Entry 7CUN (electron microscopy, 3.50 A resolution); this record covers chains A and B of the 12 polymer chains in the assembly.

Chain A:
Protein: Integrator complex subunit 1
Source organism: Homo sapiens
UniProt: Q8N201 (INT1_HUMAN); residues 1-2190 here = UniProt positions 1-2190
Sequence (2190 residues; row label = number of the first residue in the row):
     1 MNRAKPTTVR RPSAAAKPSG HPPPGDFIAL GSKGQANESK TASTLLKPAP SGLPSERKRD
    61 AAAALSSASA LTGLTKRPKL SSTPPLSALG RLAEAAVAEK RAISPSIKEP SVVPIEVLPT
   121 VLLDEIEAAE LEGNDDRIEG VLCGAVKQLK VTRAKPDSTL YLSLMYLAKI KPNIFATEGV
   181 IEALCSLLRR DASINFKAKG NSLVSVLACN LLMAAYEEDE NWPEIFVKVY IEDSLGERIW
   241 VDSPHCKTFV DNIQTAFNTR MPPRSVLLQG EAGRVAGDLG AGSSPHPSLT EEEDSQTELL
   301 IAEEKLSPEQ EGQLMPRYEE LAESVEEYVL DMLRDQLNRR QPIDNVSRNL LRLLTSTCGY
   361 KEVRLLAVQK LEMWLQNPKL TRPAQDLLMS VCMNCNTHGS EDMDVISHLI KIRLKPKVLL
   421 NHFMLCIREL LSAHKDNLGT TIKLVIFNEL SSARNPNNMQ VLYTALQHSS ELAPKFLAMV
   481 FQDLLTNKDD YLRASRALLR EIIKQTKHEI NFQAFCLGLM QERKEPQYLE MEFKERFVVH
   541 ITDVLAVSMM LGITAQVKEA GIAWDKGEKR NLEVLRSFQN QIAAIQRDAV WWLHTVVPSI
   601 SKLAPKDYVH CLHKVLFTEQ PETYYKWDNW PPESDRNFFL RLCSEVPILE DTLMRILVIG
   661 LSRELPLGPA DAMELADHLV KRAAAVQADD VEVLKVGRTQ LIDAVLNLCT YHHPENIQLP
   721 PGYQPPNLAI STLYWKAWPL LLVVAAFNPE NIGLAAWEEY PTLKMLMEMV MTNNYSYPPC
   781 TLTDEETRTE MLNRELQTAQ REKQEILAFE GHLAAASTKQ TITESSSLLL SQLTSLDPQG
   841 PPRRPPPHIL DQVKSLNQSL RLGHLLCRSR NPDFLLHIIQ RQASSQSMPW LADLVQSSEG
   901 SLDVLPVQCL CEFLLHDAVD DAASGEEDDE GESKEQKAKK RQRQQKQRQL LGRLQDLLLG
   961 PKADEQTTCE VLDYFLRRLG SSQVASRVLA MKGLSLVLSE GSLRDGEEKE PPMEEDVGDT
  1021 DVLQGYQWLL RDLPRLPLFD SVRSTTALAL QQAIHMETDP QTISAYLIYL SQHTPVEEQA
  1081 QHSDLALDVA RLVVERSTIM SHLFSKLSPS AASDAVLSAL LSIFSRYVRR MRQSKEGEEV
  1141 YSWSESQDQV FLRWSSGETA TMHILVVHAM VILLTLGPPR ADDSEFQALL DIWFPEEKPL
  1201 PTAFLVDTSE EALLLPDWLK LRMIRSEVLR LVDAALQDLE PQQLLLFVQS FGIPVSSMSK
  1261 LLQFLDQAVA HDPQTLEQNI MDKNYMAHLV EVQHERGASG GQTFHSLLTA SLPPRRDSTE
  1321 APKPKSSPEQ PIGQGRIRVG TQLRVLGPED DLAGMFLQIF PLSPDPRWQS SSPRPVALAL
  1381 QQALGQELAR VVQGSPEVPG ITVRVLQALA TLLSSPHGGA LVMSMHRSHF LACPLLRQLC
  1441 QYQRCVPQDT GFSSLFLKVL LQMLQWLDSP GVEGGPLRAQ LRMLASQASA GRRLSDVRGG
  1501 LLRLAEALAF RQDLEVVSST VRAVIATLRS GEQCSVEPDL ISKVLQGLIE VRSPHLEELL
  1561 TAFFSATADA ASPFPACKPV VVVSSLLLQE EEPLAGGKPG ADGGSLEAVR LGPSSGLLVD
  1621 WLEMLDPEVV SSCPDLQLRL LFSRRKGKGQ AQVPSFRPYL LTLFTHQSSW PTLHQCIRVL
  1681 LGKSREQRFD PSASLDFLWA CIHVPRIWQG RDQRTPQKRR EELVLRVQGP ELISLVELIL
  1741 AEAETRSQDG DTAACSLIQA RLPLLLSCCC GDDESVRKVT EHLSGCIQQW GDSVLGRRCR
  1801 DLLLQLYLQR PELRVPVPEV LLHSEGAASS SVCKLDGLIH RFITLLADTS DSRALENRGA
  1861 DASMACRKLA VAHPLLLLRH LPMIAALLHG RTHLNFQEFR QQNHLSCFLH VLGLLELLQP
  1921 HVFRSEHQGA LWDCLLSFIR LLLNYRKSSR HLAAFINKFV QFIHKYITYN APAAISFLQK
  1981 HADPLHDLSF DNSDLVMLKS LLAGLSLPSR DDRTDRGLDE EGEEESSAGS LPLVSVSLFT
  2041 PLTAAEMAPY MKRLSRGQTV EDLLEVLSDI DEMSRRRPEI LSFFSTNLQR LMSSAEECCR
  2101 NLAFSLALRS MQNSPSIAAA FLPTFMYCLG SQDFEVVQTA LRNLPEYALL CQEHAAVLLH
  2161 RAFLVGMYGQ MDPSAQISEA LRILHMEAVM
Unresolved in the structure: 1-1388, 1645-1653, 1844-1856, 1998-2042, 2186-2190
Curated features (UniProtKB/Swiss-Prot):
  - modified residue: Ser13 (Phosphoserine), Lys47 (N6-acetyllysine), Thr83 (Phosphothreonine), Ser87 (Phosphoserine), Ser307 (Phosphoserine), Ser924 (Phosphoserine), Ser1318 (Phosphoserine), Ser1326 (Phosphoserine), Ser1327 (Phosphoserine), Ser1395 (Phosphoserine)

Chain B:
Protein: Integrator complex subunit 2
Source organism: Homo sapiens
UniProt: Q9H0H0 (INT2_HUMAN); residue numbers follow UniProt; this construct covers 1-1204
Sequence (1204 residues; numbered 1 to 1204; the number before each row is that of its first residue):
     1 MKDQQTVIMT ECTSLQFVSP FAFEAMQKVD VVCLASLSDP ELRLLLPCLV RMALCAPADQ
    61 SQSWAQDKKL ILRLLSGVEA VNSIVALLSV DFHALEQDAS KEQQLRHKLG GGSGESILVS
   121 QLQHGLTLEF EHSDSPRRLR LVLSELLAIM NKVSESNGEF FFKSSELFES PVYLEEAADV
   181 LCILQAELPS LLPIVDVAEA LLHVRNGAWF LCLLVANVPD SFNEVCRGLI KNGERQDEES
   241 LGGRRRTDAL RFLCKMNPSQ ALKVRGMVVE ECHLPGLGVA LTLDHTKNEA CEDGVSDLVC
   301 FVSGLLLGTN AKVRTWFGTF IRNGQQRKRE TSSSVLWQMR RQLLLELMGI LPTVRSTRIV
   361 EEADVDMEPN VSVYSGLKEE HVVKASALLR LYCALMGIAG LKPTEEEAEQ LLQLMTSRPP
   421 ATPAGVRFVS LSFCMLLAFS TLVSTPEQEQ LMVVWLSWMI KEEAYFESTS GVSASFGEML
   481 LLVAMYFHSN QLSAIIDLVC STLGMKIVIK PSSLSRMKTI FTQEIFTEQV VTAHAVRVPV
   541 TSNLSANITG FLPIHCIYQL LRSRSFTKHK VSIKDWIYRQ LCETSTPLHP QLLPLIDVYI
   601 NSILTPASKS NPEATNQPVT EQEILNIFQG VIGGDNIRLN QRFSITAQLL VLYYILSYEE
   661 ALLANTKTLA AMQRKPKSYS SSLMDQIPIK FLIRQAQGLQ QELGGLHSAL LRLLATNYPH
   721 LCIVDDWICE EEITGTDALL RRMLLTNNAK NHSPKQLQEA FSAVPVNNTQ VMQIIEHLTL
   781 LSASELIPYA EVLTSNMSQL LNSGVPRRIL QTVNKLWMVL NTVMPRRLWV MTVNALQPSI
   841 KFVRQQKYTQ NDLMIDPLIV LRCDQRVHRC PPLMDITLHM LNGYLLASKA YLSAHLKETE
   901 QDRPSQNNTI GLVGQTDAPE VTREELKNAL LAAQDSAAVQ ILLEICLPTE EEKANGVNPD
   961 SLLRNVQSVI TTSAPNKGME EGEDNLLCNL REVQCLICCL LHQMYIADPN IAKLVHFQGY
  1021 PCELLPLTVA GIPSMHICLD FIPELIAQPE LEKQIFAIQL LSHLCIQYAL PKSLSVARLA
  1081 VNVMGTLLTV LTQAKRYAFF MPTLPSLVSF CRAFPPLYED IMSLLIQIGQ VCASDVATQT
  1141 RDIDPIITRL QQIKEKPSGW SQICKDSSYK NGSRDTGSMD PDVQLCHCIE RTVIEIINMS
  1201 VSGI
Unresolved in the structure: 1-31, 128-151, 625-641, 902-921, 952-983, 1157-1176, 1203-1204

Chain A / chain B interface:
Contacting residue pairs (79; chain A residue first):
  Glu1623(A) with Met772(B)
  Met1624(A) with Thr769(B); Met772(B); Gln773(B)
  Leu1625(A) with Thr769(B)
  Pro1627(A) with Met772(B), hydrophobic; Pro806(B), hydrophobic
  Glu1628(A) with Pro806(B); Arg807(B), hydrogen bond (side chain-backbone)
  His1666(A) with Gln811(B), hydrogen bond (backbone-side chain)
  Gln1667(A) with Arg807(B); Arg808(B)
  Trp1670(A) with Leu987(B), hydrophobic; Cys988(B); Asn989(B), hydrogen bond; Glu992(B), hydrogen bond
  His1674(A) with Asp984(B); Leu987(B), hydrogen bond (side chain-backbone)
  Cys1701(A) with Leu987(B)
  Arg1706(A) with Arg807(B); Glu992(B), salt bridge
  Ile1707(A) with Leu986(B); Leu987(B), hydrophobic; Arg991(B), hydrogen bond (backbone-side chain); Cys995(B), hydrogen bond (backbone-side chain)
  Trp1708(A) with Arg991(B)
  Gln1709(A) with Cys995(B); Leu996(B); Cys999(B)
  Gly1710(A) with Cys999(B), hydrogen bond (backbone-side chain)
  Arg1711(A) with Arg991(B); Ala1030(B), hydrogen bond (side chain-backbone); Gly1031(B)
  Asp1712(A) with Pro1033(B)
  Thr1715(A) with Gln1067(B)
  Gln1717(A) with Arg1112(B), hydrogen bond
  Arg1719(A) with Arg1112(B), hydrogen bond (side chain-backbone)
  Arg1720(A) with Arg1112(B)
  Glu1722(A) with Arg1112(B), salt bridge
  Leu1723(A) with Leu986(B), hydrophobic; Arg991(B)
  Val1724(A) with Leu986(B)
  Leu1725(A) with Leu987(B), hydrophobic
  Arg1726(A) with Asp984(B)
  Gly2130(A) with Leu1150(B)
  Ala2156(A) with Ile1197(B), hydrophobic; Asn1198(B)
  Leu2159(A) with Ile1197(B), hydrophobic
  His2160(A) with Gln1151(B); Ile1194(B); Ile1197(B)
  Phe2163(A) with Leu1125(B), hydrophobic; Ile1126(B), hydrophobic; Val1193(B), hydrophobic
  Leu2164(A) with Arg1149(B); Gln1151(B); Glu1190(B)
  Val2165(A) with Arg1149(B)
  Gly2166(A) with Gln1130(B)
  Met2167(A) with Gly1129(B); Ala1133(B); Glu1190(B)
  Tyr2168(A) with Pro1145(B), hydrogen bond (side chain-backbone); Thr1148(B); Arg1149(B); Glu1190(B), hydrogen bond
  Gln2170(A) with Gln1130(B)
  Met2171(A) with Gln1130(B), hydrogen bond (backbone-side chain)
  Pro2173(A) with Ile1126(B)
  Ser2174(A) with Glu1119(B); Ser1123(B)
  Ala2175(A) with Glu1119(B)
  Ile2177(A) with Met1122(B), hydrophobic
  Ser2178(A) with Glu1119(B)
  Leu2181(A) with Ser1200(B)
  Arg2182(A) with Pro1116(B); Glu1119(B), salt bridge
  Leu2184(A) with Ser1200(B)
  His2185(A) with Ser1200(B)
Other interface residues (no listed pair), chain A (51 interface residues in all): Ser1668, Arg2161, Gly2169, Asp2172
Other interface residues (no listed pair), chain B (50 interface residues in all): Asn768, Ile1066, Tyr1118, Ile1146, Gln1152, Ile1153, Ile1189, Met1199

In short:
Chain A and chain B form an interface of 51 and 50 residues respectively; the contacts include 14 hydrogen
bonds and 3 salt bridges. Among the polar pairs are Arg1706(A)-Glu992(B), Glu1722(A)-Arg1112(B) and
Arg2182(A)-Glu1119(B).
Here chain A is Integrator complex subunit 1 and chain B is Integrator complex subunit 2, both from Homo
sapiens. Entry 7CUN (The structure of human Integrator-PP2A complex) was determined by electron microscopy.
